6HTS - chains M and X of the 19 polymer chains in the assembly; structure by electron microscopy, 4.80 A resolution (low resolution: residue-level contacts below are approximate; hydrogen-bond / salt-bridge calls are withheld).

[Chain M]
Molecule: Histone H3.1
Source organism: Homo sapiens
UniProtKB: P68431 (H31_HUMAN); residues 0-135 here correspond to UniProt positions 1-136 (UniProt number = residue number + 1)
Chain sequence (136 residues; each row starts with the number of its first residue; numbering starts at 0):
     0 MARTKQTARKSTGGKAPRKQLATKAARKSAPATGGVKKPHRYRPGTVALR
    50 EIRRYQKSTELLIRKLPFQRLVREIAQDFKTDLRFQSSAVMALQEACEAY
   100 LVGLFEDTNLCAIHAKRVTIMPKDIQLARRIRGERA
Disordered / not traced: 0-36
UniProt features mapped onto this chain:
  - modified residue: Arg2 (Asymmetric dimethylarginine), Thr3 (Phosphothreonine), Lys4 (Allysine), Gln5 (5-glutamyl dopamine), Thr6 (Phosphothreonine), Arg8 (Citrulline), Lys9 (N6,N6,N6-trimethyllysine), Ser10 (ADP-ribosylserine), Thr11 (Phosphothreonine), Lys14 (N6-(2-hydroxyisobutyryl)lysine), Arg17 (Asymmetric dimethylarginine), Lys18 (N6-(2-hydroxyisobutyryl)lysine), Lys23 (N6-(2-hydroxyisobutyryl)lysine), Arg26 (Citrulline), Lys27 (N6,N6,N6-trimethyllysine), Ser28 (ADP-ribosylserine), Lys36 (N6,N6,N6-trimethyllysine), Lys37 (N6-methyllysine), Tyr41 (Phosphotyrosine), Lys56 (N6,N6,N6-trimethyllysine) and 8 more in UniProt
  - lipidation: Lys18 (N6-decanoyllysine)
Reported in the primary citation:
  - mutagenesis - K36Q, K37Q: increased catalytic activity (sliding activity)
  - mutagenesis - K27Q: unchanged catalytic activity (activity)

[Chain X]
Molecule: 228-nt DNA strand
Sequence (228 nucleotides; row label = number of the first residue in the row; numbers below 1 keep their minus sign (DG-125 is residue -125)):
  -125 GTCTTGAGTCCAACCCGGTAAGACACGACTTATCGCCACCCCGAGTACAT
   -75 GCACAGGATGTATATATCTGACACGTGCCTGGAGACTAGGGAGTAATCCC
   -25 CTTGGCGGTTAAAACGCGGGGGACAGCGCGTACGTGCGTTTAAGCGGTGC
    25 TAGAGCTGTCTACGACCAATTGAGCGGCCTCGGCACCGGGATTGTCCAGG
    75 GCGGCCGCGGATGCATTAATGCAGATTC
Disordered / not traced: -125 to -86, 65-102

[How chain M and chain X interact]
Pairs across the interface (14):
  Arg40(M) - DG-8(X)
  Arg42(M) - DG-5(X)
  Pro43(M) - DG-5(X)
  Arg63(M) - DA-14(X)
  Arg63(M) - DA-13(X)
  Arg72(M) - DG-22(X)
  Arg83(M) - DT-23(X)
  Arg116(M) - DA-3(X)
  Arg116(M) - DC-2(X)
  Val117(M) - DG-4(X)
  Val117(M) - DA-3(X)
  Thr118(M) - DG-4(X)
  Thr118(M) - DA-3(X)
  Met120(M) - DC-2(X)
Interface residues without a listed pair, chain M (14 interface residues in all): Phe84, Gln85, Ser86, Lys115
Interface residues without a listed pair, chain X (10 interface residues in all): DG-6

[In short]
14 residues of chain M and 10 residues of chain X are in contact. From the paper: K36Q and K37Q of chain M
increase catalytic activity (sliding activity); K27Q of chain M leaves catalytic activity (activity)
unchanged.
Chain M is Histone H3.1 (Homo sapiens) and chain X is a 228-nt DNA strand; the structure, Cryo-EM structure of
the human INO80 complex bound to nucleosome, was determined by electron microscopy.
